7MN6 - chains A and H of the 3 polymer chains in the assembly; structure by electron microscopy, 3.09 A resolution.

# Chain A
Molecule: Receptor tyrosine-protein kinase erbB-3
Source organism: Homo sapiens
Notes: EC 2.7.10.1; fragment: Extracellular Domain
Reference sequence: P21860 (ERBB3_HUMAN); numbering as in UniProt (aligned over 1-1021)
Sequence (1066 residues; each row starts with the number of its first residue):
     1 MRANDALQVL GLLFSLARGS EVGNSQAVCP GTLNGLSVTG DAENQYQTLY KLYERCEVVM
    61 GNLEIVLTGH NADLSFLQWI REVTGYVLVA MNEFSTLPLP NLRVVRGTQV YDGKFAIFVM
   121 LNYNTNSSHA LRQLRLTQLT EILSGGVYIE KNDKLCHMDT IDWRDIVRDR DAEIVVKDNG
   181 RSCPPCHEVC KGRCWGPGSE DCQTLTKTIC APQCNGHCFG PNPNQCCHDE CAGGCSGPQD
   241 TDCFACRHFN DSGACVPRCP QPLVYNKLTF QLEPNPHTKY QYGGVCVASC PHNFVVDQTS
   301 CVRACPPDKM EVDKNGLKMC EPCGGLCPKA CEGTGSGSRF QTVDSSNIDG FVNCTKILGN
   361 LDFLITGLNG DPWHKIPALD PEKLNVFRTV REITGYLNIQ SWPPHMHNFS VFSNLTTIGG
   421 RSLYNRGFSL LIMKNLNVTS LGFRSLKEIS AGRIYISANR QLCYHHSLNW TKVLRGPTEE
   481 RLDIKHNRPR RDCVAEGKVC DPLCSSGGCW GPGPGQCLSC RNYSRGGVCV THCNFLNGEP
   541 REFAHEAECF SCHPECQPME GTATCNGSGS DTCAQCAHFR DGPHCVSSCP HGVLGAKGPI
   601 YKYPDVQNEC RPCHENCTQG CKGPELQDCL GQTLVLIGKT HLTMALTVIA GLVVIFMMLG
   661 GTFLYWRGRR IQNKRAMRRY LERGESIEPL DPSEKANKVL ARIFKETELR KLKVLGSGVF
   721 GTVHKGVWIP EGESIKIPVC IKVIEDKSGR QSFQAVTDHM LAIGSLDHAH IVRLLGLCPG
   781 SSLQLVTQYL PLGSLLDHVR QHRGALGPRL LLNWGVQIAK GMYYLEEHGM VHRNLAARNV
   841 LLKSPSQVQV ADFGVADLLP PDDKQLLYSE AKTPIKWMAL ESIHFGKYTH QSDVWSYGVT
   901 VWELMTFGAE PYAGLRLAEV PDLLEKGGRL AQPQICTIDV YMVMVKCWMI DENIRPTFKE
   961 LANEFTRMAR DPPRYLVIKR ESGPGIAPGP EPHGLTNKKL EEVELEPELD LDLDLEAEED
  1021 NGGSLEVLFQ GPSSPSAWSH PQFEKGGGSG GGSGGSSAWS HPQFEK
Unresolved in the structure: 1-27, 323-326, 631-1066
Disulfide bonds: Cys29-Cys56, Cys156-Cys183, Cys186-Cys194, Cys190-Cys202, Cys210-Cys218, Cys214-Cys226, Cys227-Cys235, Cys231-Cys243, Cys246-Cys255, Cys259-Cys286, Cys290-Cys301, Cys305-Cys320, Cys331-Cys354, Cys463-Cys493, Cys500-Cys509, Cys504-Cys517, Cys520-Cys529, Cys533-Cys549, Cys552-Cys565, Cys556-Cys573, Cys576-Cys585, Cys589-Cys610, Cys613-Cys621, Cys617-Cys629
Glycans and other covalent adducts: N-acetylglucosamine (NAG) linked to Asn250, Asn353, Asn408, Asn414, Asn469
Sequence notes: conflict Arg809 (Gln in P21860), Gly928 (Glu in P21860); expression tag (1022-1066)
Swiss-Prot annotation at these positions:
  - active site: Asn834 (Proton acceptor)
  - binding site (ATP): Leu715 to Val723, Lys742, Gln788 to Leu790, Asn834 to Asn839
  - modified residue (Phosphoserine): Ser686, Ser982
  - glycosylation (N-linked (GlcNAc...) asparagine): Asn126, Asn250, Asn353, Asn408, Asn414, Asn437, Asn469, Asn522, Asn566, Asn616
  - natural variant: Val104 (V104M: In an ovarian mucinous carcinoma sample), Thr787 (T787P: In VSCN1), Thr873 (T873S: In VSCN1; uncertain significance), Val899 (V899M: In VSCN1), Gln932 (Q932R: In VSCN1; uncertain significance)
  - mutagenesis: Lys742 (K742M: Strongly reduced autophosphorylation), Tyr868 (Y868E: Strongly reduced tyrosine phosphorylation)

# Chain H
Molecule: Isoform 6 of Pro-neuregulin-1, membrane-bound isoform
Source organism: Homo sapiens
Notes: fragment: EGF-like Domain
Reference sequence: Q02297-6 (NRG1-6_HUMAN); numbering as in UniProt (aligned over 177-236)
Sequence (87 residues; row label = number of the first residue in the row):
   175 GPSHLVKCAE KEKTFCVNGG ECFMVKDLSN PSRYLCKCPN EFTGDRCQNY VMASFYKHLG
   235 IEGSGSGSDY KDDDDKAAAL EHHHHHH
Unresolved in the structure: 175-176, 201-202, 228-261
Disulfide bonds: Cys182-Cys196, Cys190-Cys210, Cys212-Cys221
Sequence notes: cloning artifact (175-176); expression tag (237-261)

# How chain A and chain H interact
Pairs across the interface - 52 pairs, chain A then chain H:
  Asn34(A) - Thr217(H)
  Asn34(A) - Gly218(H)  hydrogen bond (side chain-backbone)
  Asn34(A) - Asp219(H)
  Leu36(A) - Leu209(H)
  Ser37(A) - Leu209(H)
  Ser37(A) - Cys210(H)  hydrogen bond (side chain-backbone)
  Ser37(A) - Asp219(H)  hydrogen bond (side chain-backbone)
  Val38(A) - Cys210(H)  hydrogen bond (backbone-backbone)
  Val38(A) - Lys211(H)
  Val38(A) - Cys212(H)  hydrogen bond (backbone-backbone)
  Thr39(A) - Cys212(H)
  Thr39(A) - Pro213(H)
  Thr39(A) - Asn214(H)
  Thr39(A) - Phe216(H)  hydrogen bond (side chain-backbone)
  Thr39(A) - Thr217(H)
  Gly40(A) - Cys212(H)  hydrogen bond (backbone-backbone)
  Gly40(A) - Asn214(H)
  Asn44(A) - Asn214(H)  hydrogen bond
  Met91(A) - Leu179(H)  hydrophobic
  Met91(A) - Leu209(H)  hydrophobic
  Tyr111(A) - Arg207(H)
  Asp112(A) - Arg207(H)  salt bridge
  Phe118(A) - Arg207(H)
  Leu121(A) - His178(H)
  Leu121(A) - Val199(H)  hydrophobic
  Tyr123(A) - His178(H)  hydrogen bond (backbone-side chain)
  Thr125(A) - Ser177(H)
  Thr125(A) - His178(H)
  Gln341(A) - Gln222(H)  hydrogen bond
  Leu364(A) - Asn223(H)
  Ile365(A) - Asn192(H)
  Ile365(A) - Phe216(H)  hydrophobic
  Ile365(A) - Tyr224(H)
  Thr366(A) - Val191(H)
  Asp371(A) - Arg220(H)  salt bridge
  Pro372(A) - Thr188(H)
  Trp373(A) - Lys185(H)
  Trp373(A) - Glu186(H)
  Trp373(A) - Thr188(H)
  Trp373(A) - Phe189(H)
  Trp373(A) - Arg220(H)
  Gln400(A) - Asn223(H)
  Gln400(A) - Tyr224(H)  hydrogen bond (side chain-backbone)
  Tyr424(A) - Met226(H)  hydrophobic
  Phe428(A) - Met226(H)  hydrophobic
  Leu431(A) - Met226(H)  hydrophobic
  Met433(A) - Tyr224(H)  hydrophobic
  Met433(A) - Val225(H)
  Met433(A) - Met226(H)  hydrophobic
  Lys434(A) - Tyr224(H)
  Tyr455(A) - Met226(H)  hydrophobic
  Tyr455(A) - Ala227(H)  hydrogen bond (side chain-backbone)
Interface residues without a listed pair, chain A (34 interface residues in all): Leu33, Asp41, Leu67, Met120, His374, Asn425
Interface residues without a listed pair, chain H (29 interface residues in all): Tyr208

# Summary
Chain A and chain H form an interface of 34 and 29 residues respectively; the contacts include 12 hydrogen
bonds and 2 salt bridges. Polar pairs include Asp112(A)-Arg207(H), Asp371(A)-Arg220(H) and Asn34(A)-Gly218(H).
N-acetylglucosamine is covalently linked to Asn250(A), Asn353(A), Asn408(A), Asn414(A) and Asn469(A).
Chain A is Receptor tyrosine-protein kinase erbB-3 and chain H is Isoform 6 of Pro-neuregulin-1,
membrane-bound isoform, both from Homo sapiens; the structure, Structure of the HER2 S310F/HER3/NRG1b
Heterodimer Extracellular Domain, was determined by electron microscopy, deposited together with 7MN8 and
7MN5.
